Entry 7OOD (electron microscopy, 3.40 A resolution); this record covers chains 3 and l of the 31 polymer chains in the assembly.

== Chain 3 ==
Molecule: 23S ribosomal RNA
Source organism: Mycoplasma pneumoniae (strain ATCC 29342 / M129)
Sequence (2907 nucleotides; numbered 1 to 2907; the number before each row is that of its first residue):
     1 UACAAUAAGUUACUAAGGGCUUAUGGUGGAUGCCUUGGCACUAAUAGGCG
    51 AUGAAGGACGUGUUAACCUGCGAUAAGCUUCGGGUAGGUGGUAAGAACCU
   101 CAGAUCCGGAGAUUUCCGAAUGGAGCAAUCCGGUAGUUGGAAACAGCUAU
   151 CAUUAAUUGAUGAAUAAAUAGUCAAUUAAAGCAAUACGUGGUGAAGUGAA
   201 ACAUCUCAGUAGCCACAGGAAAAGAAAACGAAUGUGAUUCCGUGUGUAGU
   251 GGCGAGCGAAAGCGGAACAGGCCAAACUUAUCAUUAGAUAGGGGUUGUAG
   301 GGCUUGCAAUGUGGACUUGAAAACGAUAGAAGAAGCUGUUGGAAAGCAGC
   351 GCGCAAAAGGGUGAUAGCCCCGUAUUUGAAAUUGUUUUCAUACCUAGCGA
   401 GAUCCCUGAGUAGCUCGGAAAACGUUAUUUUGAGUGAAUCUGCCCAGACC
   451 AUUGGGUAAGCCUAAAUACUAAUUAGUGACCGAUAGCGAAACAGUACCGU
   501 GAGGGAAAGGUGAAAAGAACCCAGAGAUGGGAGUGAAAUAGAUUCUGAAA
   551 CCAUAUGCCUACAACGUGUCAGAGCACAUUAAUGUGUGAUGGCGUGCGUU
   601 UUGAAGUAUGAGCCGGCGAGUUAUGAUAGCAAGCGUUAGUUAACCAGGAG
   651 AUGGGGAGCUGUAGCGAAAGCGAGUUUUAAAAGAGCGUUUGUUUGUUAUU
   701 AUAGACCCGAAACGGGUUGAGCUAGUCAUGAGCAGGUUGAAGGUUGAGUA
   751 ACAUCAACUGGAGGACCGAACCGACUCUCGUUGAAACGAUAGCGGAUGAC
   801 UUGUGAUUAGGGGUGAAAUUCCAAUCGAAAUCCGUGAUAGCUGGUUCUCG
   851 UCGAAAUAGCUUUAAGGCUAGCGUGAGAUCACAAAUAAGUGGAGGUAAAG
   901 CUACUGAAUGUAUGAUGGCGCCACCUAGGCGUACUGAAUACAAUUAAACU
   951 CUGAAUGCCAUUUAUUUUAUUCUCGCAGUCAGACAGUGGGGGAUAAGCUU
  1001 CAUUGUCAAGAGGGGAAGAGCCCAGAUCAUUAAAUAAGGUCCCCAAAAUA
  1051 UACUAAGUGGAAAAGGAUGUGAAAGUGCUAAAACAGCAAGGAUGUUGGCU
  1101 UAGAAGCAGCCAUCGUUUAAAGAGUGCGUAACAGCUCACUUGUCGAGUGU
  1151 UUUUGCGCCGAAGAUGUAACGGGGCUAAGUAUAUUACCGAAUUUAUGGAU
  1201 AAGAUUUAUAUCUUGUGGUAGACGAGCGUUGUAUUGGAGUUGAAGUCAAA
  1251 GCGUGAGCAUUGGUGGAUCCAAUACAAGUGAGAAUGCCGGCAUGAGUAAC
  1301 GCUUGGGAGUGAGAAUCUCCCAAACCGAUUGACUAAGGUUUCCUGGACCA
  1351 GGGUCGUCCUUCCAGGGUUAGUCUGGACCUAAGCUGAGGCUGAAAAGCGU
  1401 AGGCGAUGGACAACAGGUUAAUAUUCCUGUACUUACAGUUAGACUGAUGG
  1451 AGUGACAAAGAAGGUUUUCCACCCCCAUAAUUGGAUUUGGGGAUAAAUCA
  1501 UAAGGUGGUACAAUAGGCAAAUCCGUUGUGCAUAACAUUGAGUGAUGAUG
  1551 UCGAGUGAAUGAGUGAUCAAGUAGCGAAGGUGGUAUUAAUCAUGCUUUCA
  1601 AGAAAAGCUUCUAGGGUUAAUCUAGCUGUAACCAGUACCGAGAACGAACA
  1651 CACGUAGUCAAGGAGAGGAUCCUAAGGUUAGCGAGUGAACUAUAGCCAAG
  1701 GAACUCUGCAAAUUAACCCCGUAAGUUAGCGAGAAGGGGUGCUUAUGUAA
  1751 AAGUAAGCCGCAGUGAAGAACGAGGGGGGACUGUUUAACUAAAACACAAC
  1801 UCUAUGCCAAACCGUAAGGUGAUGUAUAUGGGGUGACACCUGCCCAGUGC
  1851 UGGAAGGUUAAAGAAGGAGGUUAGCGCAAGCGAAGCUUUUAACUGAAGCC
  1901 CCAGUGAACGGCGGCCGUAACUAUAACGGUCCUAAGGUAGCGAAAUUCCU
  1951 AGUCGGGUAAAUUCCGUCCCGCUUGAAUGGUGUAACCAUCUCUUGACUGU
  2001 CUCGGCUAUAGACUCGGUGAAAUCCAGGUACGGGUGAAGACACCCGUUAG
  2051 GCGCAACGGGACGGAAAGACCCCGUGAAGCUUUACUGUAGCUUAAUAUUG
  2101 AUCAGGACAUUAUCAUGUAGAGAAUAGGUAGGAGCAAUCGAUGCAAGUUC
  2151 GCUAGGACUUGUUGAUGCGAAAGGUGGAAUACUACCCUUGGUUGUGUGCU
  2201 GUUCUAAUUGGUAACUGUUAUCCAGUUUCAAGACAGUGUUAGGUGGGCAG
  2251 UUUGACUGGGGCGGUCGCCUCCUAAAAGGUAACGGAGGCGUACAAAGGUA
  2301 CCUUCAGUACGGUUGGAAAUCGUAUGUAGAGUGUAAUGGUGUAAGGGUGC
  2351 UUGACUGUGAGACAUACAGGUCGAACAGGUGAGAAAUCAGGUCAUAGUGA
  2401 UCCGGUGGUCCAGUAUGGAAUGGCCAUCGCUCAACGGAUAAAAGCUACUC
  2451 CGGGGAUAACAGGCUGAUACUGCCCAAGAGUUCAUAUCGACGGCAGUGUU
  2501 UGGCACCUCGAUGUCGACUCAUCUCAUCCUCGAGCUGAAGCAGGUUCGAA
  2551 GGGUUCGGCUGUUCGCCGAUUAAAGAGAUACGUGAGUUGGGUUCAAACCG
  2601 UCGUGAGACAGGUUGGUCCCUAUCUAUUGUGCCCGUAGGAAGAUUGAAGA
  2651 GUGUUGCUUCUAGUACGAGAGGACCGAAGCGAGGACACCUCUUAUGCUCC
  2701 AGUUGUAGCGCCAGCUGCACCGCUGGGUAGUAACGUGUCUAUUAGAUAAA
  2751 CGCUGAAAGCAUCUAAGUGUGAAACUAUCUCAAAGAUUAAUCUUCCCAUU
  2801 UCGCAAGAAAGUAAGAGCCGUCAAAGACGAUGACGUUGAUAGGUUACAGG
  2851 UGUAAGCAUAGUGAUAUGUUGAGCUGAGUAAUACUAAUUGCUCGAGGACU
  2901 UAUUGGA
Not modelled in the structure: 1-7, 1560-1569, 2803-2806, 2901-2907
Bound ions: Mg2+ site 1 near G447 (its only coordinating residue here); Mg2+ site 2 near U600 (its only coordinating residue here); Mg2+ site 3: U609, A2511; Mg2+ site 4 near U781 (its only coordinating residue here); Mg2+ site 5 near A898 (its only coordinating residue here); Mg2+ site 6: A1295, U2623; Mg2+ site 7: A1298, C2013; Mg2+ site 8: A1298, A1299, A2012; Mg2+ site 9 near G1642 (its only coordinating residue here); Mg2+ site 10 near A1656 (its only coordinating residue here); Mg2+ site 11 near U1670 (its only coordinating residue here); Mg2+ site 12 near G1835 (its only coordinating residue here); 5 more Mg2+ sites not listed; 1 more K+ sites not listed
Ligand contacts: chloramphenicol (CLM): G2068, A2459, C2460, A2511, U2512, G2513, U2514

== Chain l ==
Molecule: 50S ribosomal protein L16
Source organism: Mycoplasma pneumoniae (strain ATCC 29342 / M129)
Reference sequence: P41204 (RL16_MYCPN); residues 1-139 here = UniProt positions 1-139
Amino-acid sequence (139 residues; row label = number of the first residue in the row):
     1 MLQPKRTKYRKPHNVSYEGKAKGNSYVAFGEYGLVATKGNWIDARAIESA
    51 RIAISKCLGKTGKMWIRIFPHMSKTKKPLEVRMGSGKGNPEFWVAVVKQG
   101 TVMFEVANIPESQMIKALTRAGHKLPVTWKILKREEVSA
Not modelled in the structure: 137-139

== Chain 3 / chain l interface ==
Residue-residue contacts - 83 pairs, chain 3 then chain l:
  A899(3) - Lys22(l)  phosphate contact
  G900(3) - Lys22(l)  phosphate contact
  G906(3) - Arg6(l)  hydrogen bond to the phosphate
  A907(3) - Pro4(l)  sugar contact
  A907(3) - Lys5(l)  phosphate contact
  A907(3) - Arg6(l)  salt bridge to the phosphate
  A907(3) - His71(l)  base contact
  A908(3) - Pro4(l)  phosphate contact
  A908(3) - Lys5(l)  hydrogen bond to the phosphate
  A908(3) - Phe69(l)  sugar contact
  A908(3) - His71(l)  sugar contact
  U909(3) - Phe29(l)  base contact
  U909(3) - Ile66(l)  sugar contact
  G910(3) - Trp65(l)  hydrogen bond to the sugar
  A942(3) - Phe29(l)  base contact
  A943(3) - Tyr26(l)  phosphate contact
  A943(3) - Arg67(l)  sugar contact
  U944(3) - Gly23(l)  phosphate contact
  U944(3) - Asn24(l)  hydrogen bond to the phosphate
  U944(3) - His71(l)  base contact
  U945(3) - Lys22(l)  salt bridge to the phosphate
  U945(3) - Gly23(l)  phosphate contact
  U945(3) - His71(l)  sugar contact
  A946(3) - Lys22(l)  salt bridge to the phosphate
  A947(3) - Lys11(l)  hydrogen bond to the base
  A947(3) - Pro12(l)  base contact
  A947(3) - His13(l)  stacking on the base
  A948(3) - Tyr9(l)  base contact
  A948(3) - Lys11(l)  base contact
  A948(3) - Pro12(l)  base contact
  G990(3) - His13(l)  sugar contact
  G990(3) - Asn14(l)  phosphate contact
  G991(3) - Lys87(l)  salt bridge to the phosphate
  G992(3) - Met83(l)  sugar contact
  G992(3) - Lys87(l)  phosphate contact
  G992(3) - Gly88(l)  hydrogen bond to the phosphate
  A993(3) - Lys77(l)  hydrogen bond to the phosphate
  U994(3) - Asn14(l)  hydrogen bond to the phosphate
  U994(3) - Ser16(l)  base contact
  U994(3) - Tyr17(l)  hydrogen bond to the base
  U994(3) - Glu18(l)  hydrogen bond to the base
  U994(3) - Trp41(l)  phosphate contact
  U994(3) - Lys74(l)  salt bridge to the phosphate
  A995(3) - Met83(l)  base contact
  A996(3) - Met83(l)  base contact
  G1065(3) - Trp129(l)  phosphate contact
  G2258(3) - Gly84(l)  base contact
  G2259(3) - Arg82(l)  salt bridge to the phosphate
  U2273(3) - His13(l)  sugar contact
  C2283(3) - Gly84(l)  sugar contact
  C2283(3) - Ser85(l)  hydrogen bond to the sugar
  C2283(3) - Gly86(l)  phosphate contact
  G2284(3) - Gly84(l)  phosphate contact
  G2284(3) - Ser85(l)  hydrogen bond to the phosphate
  G2284(3) - Gly86(l)  hydrogen bond to the phosphate
  G2285(3) - Lys11(l)  sugar contact
  G2285(3) - Lys87(l)  hydrogen bond to the phosphate
  A2286(3) - Lys11(l)  salt bridge to the phosphate
  U2468(3) - Leu79(l)  sugar contact
  C2475(3) - Arg120(l)  sugar contact
  C2475(3) - His123(l)  sugar contact
  C2475(3) - Lys124(l)  hydrogen bond to the base
  A2476(3) - Arg120(l)  sugar contact
  A2477(3) - Lys56(l)  sugar contact
  A2477(3) - Arg120(l)  salt bridge to the phosphate
  A2490(3) - Lys124(l)  base contact
  C2491(3) - Ser49(l)  hydrogen bond to the base
  C2491(3) - Ile52(l)  base contact
  C2491(3) - Lys124(l)  hydrogen bond to the base
  G2492(3) - Arg45(l)  phosphate contact
  G2492(3) - Ala46(l)  sugar contact
  G2492(3) - Ser49(l)  hydrogen bond to the sugar
  G2492(3) - His123(l)  hydrogen bond to the base
  G2492(3) - Lys124(l)  hydrogen bond to the sugar
  G2493(3) - Lys124(l)  sugar contact
  G2493(3) - Pro126(l)  phosphate contact
  C2494(3) - Pro126(l)  phosphate contact
  G2502(3) - Glu80(l)  sugar contact
  G2503(3) - Val81(l)  sugar contact
  G2503(3) - Arg82(l)  salt bridge to the phosphate
  G2503(3) - Met83(l)  sugar contact
  C2504(3) - Arg82(l)  salt bridge to the phosphate
  C2504(3) - Met83(l)  hydrogen bond to the phosphate
Interface residues without a listed pair, chain 3 (44 interface residues in all): C949, A1064, G1066
Interface residues without a listed pair, chain l (55 interface residues in all): Gln3, Lys8, Val15, Ser25, Ala28, Asp43, Thr75, Lys76, Lys98, Leu125, Thr128

== In short ==
44 residues of chain 3 and 55 residues of chain l are in contact, with 21 hydrogen bonds, 10 salt bridges and
1 aromatic stacking contact. Polar pairs include A947(3)-Lys11(l), U994(3)-Tyr17(l) and U994(3)-Glu18(l).
Ligands of chain 3: chloramphenicol.
Chain 3 is 23S ribosomal RNA and chain l is 50S ribosomal protein L16, both from Mycoplasma pneumoniae (strain
ATCC 29342 / M129); the structure, Mycoplasma pneumoniae 50S subunit of ribosomes in chloramphenicol-treated
cells, was determined by electron microscopy (same publication as 7OOC, 7P6Z, 7PAH, 7PAI, 7PAJ, 7PAK and 23
further entries).
